Entry 6MGJ (X-ray diffraction, 2.00 A resolution); this record covers chain A.

[Chain A]
Protein: Xyloglucanase
Organism: Paenibacillus odorifer
Reference sequence: A0A1R0YRH0 (A0A1R0YRH0_9BACL); residues 35-779 here = UniProt positions 35-779
Chain sequence (747 residues; row label = number of the first residue in the row):
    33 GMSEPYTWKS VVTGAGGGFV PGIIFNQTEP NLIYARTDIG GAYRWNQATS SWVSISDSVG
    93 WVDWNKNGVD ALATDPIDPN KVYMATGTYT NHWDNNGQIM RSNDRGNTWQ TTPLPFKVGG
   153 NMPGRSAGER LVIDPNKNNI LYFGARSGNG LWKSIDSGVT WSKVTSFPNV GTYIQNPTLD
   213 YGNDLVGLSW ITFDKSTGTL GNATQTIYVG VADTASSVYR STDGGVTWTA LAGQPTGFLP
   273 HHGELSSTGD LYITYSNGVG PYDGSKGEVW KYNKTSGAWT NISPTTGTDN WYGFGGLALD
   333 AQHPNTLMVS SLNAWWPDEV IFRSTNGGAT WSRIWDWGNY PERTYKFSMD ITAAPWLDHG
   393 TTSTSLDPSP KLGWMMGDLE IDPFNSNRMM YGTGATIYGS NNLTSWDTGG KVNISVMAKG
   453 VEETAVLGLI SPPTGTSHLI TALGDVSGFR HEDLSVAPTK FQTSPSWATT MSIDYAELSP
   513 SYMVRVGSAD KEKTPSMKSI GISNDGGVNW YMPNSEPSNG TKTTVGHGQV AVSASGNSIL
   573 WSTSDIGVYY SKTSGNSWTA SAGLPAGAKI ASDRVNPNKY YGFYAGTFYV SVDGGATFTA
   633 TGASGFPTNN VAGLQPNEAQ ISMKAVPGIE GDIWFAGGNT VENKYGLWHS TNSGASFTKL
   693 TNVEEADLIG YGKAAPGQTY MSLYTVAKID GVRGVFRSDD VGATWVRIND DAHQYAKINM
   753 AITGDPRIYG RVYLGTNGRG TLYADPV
Construct notes: expression tag (33-34); conflict G634 (Ala in A0A1R0YRH0), S714 (Ala in A0A1R0YRH0)
Modified positions: Mse34 (selenomethionine); Mse116, Mse132, Mse154, Mse340, Mse381, Mse407, Mse408, Mse421, Mse422, Mse449, Mse503, Mse515, Mse529, Mse544, Mse655, Mse713, Mse752 (selenomethionine; parent Met)
Bound ions: Mg2+: I55, D410, E412

[Overview]
The Mg2+ site is built by I55, D410 and E412.
Chain A is Xyloglucanase (Paenibacillus odorifer); the structure, Crystal structure of the catalytic domain
from GH74 enzyme PoGH74 from Paenibacillus odorifer, apoenzyme, was determined by X-ray diffraction together
with 6MGK and 6MGL from the same study.
